Entry 3J0C (electron microscopy, 4.80 A resolution (low resolution: residue-level contacts below are approximate; hydrogen-bond / salt-bridge calls are withheld)); this record covers chains A and D of the 12 polymer chains in the assembly.

[Chain A (and D)]
Name: E1 envelope glycoprotein
From: Venezuelan equine encephalitis virus
Notes: fragment: full length; chain D of this document is another copy of the same molecule, construct and numbering; everything in this record applies to it too
UniProtKB: P05674 (POLS_EEVV8); residues 1-442 here correspond to UniProt positions 813-1254 (UniProt number = residue number + 812)
Chain sequence (442 residues; row label = number of the first residue in the row):
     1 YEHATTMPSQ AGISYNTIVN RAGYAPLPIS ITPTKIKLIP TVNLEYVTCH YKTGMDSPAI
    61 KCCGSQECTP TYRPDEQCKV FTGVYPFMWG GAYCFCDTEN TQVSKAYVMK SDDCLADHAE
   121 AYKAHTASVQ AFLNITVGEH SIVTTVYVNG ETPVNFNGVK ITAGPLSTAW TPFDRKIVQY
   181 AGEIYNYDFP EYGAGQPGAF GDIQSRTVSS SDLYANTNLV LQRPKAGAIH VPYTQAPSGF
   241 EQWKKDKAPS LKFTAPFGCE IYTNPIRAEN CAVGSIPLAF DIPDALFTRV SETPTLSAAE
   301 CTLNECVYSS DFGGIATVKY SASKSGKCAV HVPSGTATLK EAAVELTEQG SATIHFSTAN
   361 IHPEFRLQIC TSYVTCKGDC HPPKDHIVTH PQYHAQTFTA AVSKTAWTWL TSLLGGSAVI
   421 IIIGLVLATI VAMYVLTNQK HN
Swiss-Prot annotation at these positions:
  - region: Val-84 to Thr-101 (E1 fusion peptide loop)
  - glycosylation: Asn-134 (N-linked (GlcNAc...) asparagine)
Cystine bridges: Cys-49/Cys-114, Cys-62/Cys-94, Cys-63/Cys-96, Cys-301/Cys-376, Cys-306/Cys-380, Cys-328/Cys-370
From the paper describing this entry:
  - post-translational modification sites: Asn-134

[Chain A / chain D interface]
Pairs across the interface (13):
  Lys-123(A) / Glu-151(D)
  His-125(A) / Thr-41(D)
  His-125(A) / His-125(D)
  His-125(A) / Thr-126(D)
  Thr-126(A) / His-125(D)
  Glu-151(A) / Lys-123(D)
  Glu-151(A) / Arg-175(D)
  Glu-151(A) / Glu-191(D)
  Thr-152(A) / Glu-191(D)
  Thr-152(A) / Tyr-192(D)
  Arg-175(A) / Glu-151(D)
  Glu-191(A) / Glu-151(D)
  Glu-191(A) / Thr-152(D)
Also at the interface, not in a pair above, chain A (10 interface residues in all): Thr-41, Pro-153, Tyr-192

[In short]
10 residues of chain A face 9 of chain D across their interface. From the paper: a modification site at
Asn-134(A).
Both chains are E1 envelope glycoprotein (Venezuelan equine encephalitis virus). Entry 3J0C (Models of E1, E2
and CP of Venezuelan Equine Encephalitis Virus TC-83 strain restrained by a ...) was determined by electron
microscopy together with 3J0G from the same study.
